PDB entry 2NOL | X-ray diffraction, 2.57 A resolution | chains B and A of the 3 polymer chains in the assembly

== Chain B ==
Molecule: 15-nt DNA strand
Sequence (15 nucleotides; each row starts with the number of its first residue):
     1 GGTAGACCTGGACGC

== Chain A ==
Molecule: N-glycosylase/DNA lyase
Organism: Homo sapiens
Notes: EC 3.2.2.-, 4.2.99.18; fragment: 8-oxoguanine DNA glycosylase, DNA-(apurinic or apyrimidinic site) lyase
Reference sequence: O15527 (OGG1_HUMAN); residues 12-327 here = UniProt positions 12-327
Chain sequence (325 residues; numbered 3 to 327; the number before each row is that of its first residue):
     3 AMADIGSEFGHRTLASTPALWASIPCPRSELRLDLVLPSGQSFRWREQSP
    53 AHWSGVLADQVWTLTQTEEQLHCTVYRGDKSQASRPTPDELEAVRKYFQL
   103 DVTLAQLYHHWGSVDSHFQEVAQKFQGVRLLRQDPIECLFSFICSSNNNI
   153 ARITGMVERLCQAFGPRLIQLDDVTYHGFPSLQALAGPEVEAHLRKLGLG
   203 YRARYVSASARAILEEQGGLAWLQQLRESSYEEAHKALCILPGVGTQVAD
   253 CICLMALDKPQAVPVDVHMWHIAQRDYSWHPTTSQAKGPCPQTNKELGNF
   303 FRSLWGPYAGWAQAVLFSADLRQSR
Disordered / not traced: 3-8, 80-82, 326-327
Construct notes: cloning artifact (3-11); engineered mutation Gln249 (Lys in O15527), Cys292 (Ser in O15527)
Curated features (UniProtKB/Swiss-Prot):
  - binding site (DNA): Asn149, Arg154, Arg204, His270, Gln287
  - binding site (8-oxoguanine): Pro266, Asp268, Gln315, Phe319
Bound ions: Ca2+: Cys241, Leu243, Val246 (shared with 1 residue of chain C)

== Chain B / chain A interface ==
Contacting residue pairs (12):
  DT3(B) - Gln287(A)  phosphate contact
  DT3(B) - Ala288(A)  hydrogen bond to the phosphate
  DC7(B) - Asn149(A)  base contact
  DC7(B) - Tyr203(A)  sugar contact
  DC8(B) - Asn149(A)  hydrogen bond to the base
  DC8(B) - Arg154(A)  hydrogen bond to the base
  DC8(B) - Leu201(A)  base contact
  DC8(B) - Gly202(A)  sugar contact
  DC8(B) - Tyr203(A)  hydrogen bond to the sugar
  DC8(B) - Arg204(A)  hydrogen bond to the base
  DT9(B) - Arg154(A)  hydrogen bond to the sugar
  DT9(B) - Gly200(A)  sugar contact
Interface residues without a listed pair, chain A (13 interface residues in all): Asn150, Arg197, Cys292, Pro293

== Overview ==
4 residues of chain B and 13 residues of chain A are in contact, with 6 hydrogen bonds. Among the polar pairs
are DC8(B)-Asn149(A), DC8(B)-Arg154(A) and DC8(B)-Arg204(A). From UniProt: 5 DNA-binding residues and 4
residues binding 8-oxoguanine on chain A.
Here chain B is a 15-nt DNA strand and chain A is N-glycosylase/DNA lyase (Homo sapiens). Entry 2NOL
(Structure of catalytically inactive human 8-oxoguanine glycosylase distal crosslink to oxoG DNA) was
determined by X-ray diffraction (same publication as 2NOB, 2NOE, 2NOF, 2NOH, 2NOI and 2NOZ).
